Entry 1PZG (X-ray diffraction, 1.60 A resolution); this record covers chains A and C of the 4 polymer chains in the assembly.

[Chain A (and C)]
Protein: lactate dehydrogenase
Organism: Toxoplasma gondii
Notes: EC 1.1.1.27; chain C of this document is another copy of the same molecule, construct and numbering; everything in this record applies to it too
UniProt: P90613 (P90613_TOXGO); the construct has insertions or renumbered stretches relative to UniProt, so the offset changes along the chain: 12-33 = UniProt 1-22; 35-47 = UniProt 23-35; 49-72 = UniProt 36-59; 74-81 = UniProt 62-69; 11 more segments
Chain sequence (331 residues; each row starts with the number of its first residue; note: 17 numbers in that range are skipped by the numbering (no residue carries them; nothing is unmodelled there); a row labelled like 73A-73B holds insertion residues (73A, then the next letters in order)):
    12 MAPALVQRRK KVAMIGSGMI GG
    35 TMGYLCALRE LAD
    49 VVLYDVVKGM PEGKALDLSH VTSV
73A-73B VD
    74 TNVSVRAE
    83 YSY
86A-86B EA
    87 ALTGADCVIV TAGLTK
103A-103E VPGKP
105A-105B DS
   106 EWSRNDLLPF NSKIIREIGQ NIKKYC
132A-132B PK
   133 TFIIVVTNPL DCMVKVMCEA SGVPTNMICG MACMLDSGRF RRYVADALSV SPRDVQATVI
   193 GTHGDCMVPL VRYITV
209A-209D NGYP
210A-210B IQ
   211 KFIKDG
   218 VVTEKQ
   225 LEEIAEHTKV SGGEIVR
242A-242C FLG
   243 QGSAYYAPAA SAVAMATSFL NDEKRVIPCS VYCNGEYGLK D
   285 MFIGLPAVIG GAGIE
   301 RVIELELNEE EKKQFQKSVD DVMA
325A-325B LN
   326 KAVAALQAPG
Not modelled in the structure: 12-13, 335 (chain C: 12-14, 333-335)
Modified / non-standard residues: Cys150 (s,s-(2-hydroxyethyl)thiocysteine; CME)
Differences from the reference sequence: modified residue (150); cloning artifact (334-335)
Small-molecule neighbours: 3-acetylpyridine adenine dinucleotide (A3D): Gly27, Ser28, Gly29, Met30, Ile31, Gly32, Tyr52, Asp53, Val54, Val55, Met58, Tyr85, Thr97, Ala98, Gly99, Leu100, Thr101, Leu112, Asn116, Ile119, Val138, Thr139, Asn140, Leu142, Met163, Ala164, Leu167, His195, Ser245, Ala246, Pro250

[Chain A / chain C interface]
Contacting residue pairs (104; chain A residue first):
  Gly33(A) - Tyr248(C)
  Thr35(A) - Tyr38(C)
  Thr35(A) - Tyr248(C)  hydrogen bond (backbone-side chain)
  Tyr38(A) - Thr35(C)
  Tyr38(A) - Leu39(C)
  Tyr38(A) - Tyr248(C)  hydrogen bond (side chain-backbone)
  Tyr38(A) - Ala251(C)
  Tyr38(A) - Ala252(C)
  Leu39(A) - Tyr38(C)
  Leu39(A) - Leu42(C)  hydrophobic
  Leu42(A) - Leu39(C)  hydrophobic
  Leu42(A) - Arg43(C)
  Arg43(A) - Leu42(C)
  Arg43(A) - Val73A(C)
  Gly57(A) - Phe242A(C)
  Met58(A) - Phe242A(C)  hydrogen bond (backbone-backbone)
  Met58(A) - Leu242B(C)
  Glu60(A) - Phe242A(C)
  Gly61(A) - Ile239(C)
  Gly61(A) - Phe242A(C)
  Lys62(A) - Leu242B(C)
  Lys62(A) - Tyr247(C)
  Leu64(A) - Glu238(C)
  Leu64(A) - Ile239(C)  hydrophobic
  Leu64(A) - Phe242A(C)  hydrophobic
  Asp65(A) - Ile239(C)
  Asp65(A) - Ala246(C)
  Asp65(A) - Tyr247(C)  hydrogen bond (side chain-backbone)
  Asp65(A) - Tyr248(C)  hydrogen bond (side chain-backbone)
  Asp65(A) - Ala249(C)  hydrogen bond (side chain-backbone)
  Asp65(A) - Pro250(C)
  Leu66(A) - Tyr248(C)  hydrophobic
  Ser67(A) - Arg174(C)
  His68(A) - Arg171(C)  hydrogen bond
  His68(A) - Tyr175(C)  hydrogen bond
  His68(A) - Ile239(C)
  His68(A) - Ala249(C)
  Val69(A) - Tyr248(C)
  Val69(A) - Ala249(C)
  Thr70(A) - Arg174(C)  hydrogen bond
  Thr70(A) - Pro184(C)
  Ser71(A) - Gly170(C)  hydrogen bond (side chain-backbone)
  Ser71(A) - Arg173(C)  hydrogen bond (backbone-side chain)
  Ser71(A) - Arg174(C)  hydrogen bond (side chain-backbone)
  Ser71(A) - Pro184(C)
  Val72(A) - Met166(C)
  Val72(A) - Ala252(C)
  Val72(A) - Ser253(C)
  Val73A(A) - Arg43(C)
  Asp73B(A) - Arg173(C)  salt bridge
  Asp73B(A) - Arg185(C)
  Asp73B(A) - Arg267(C)  salt bridge
  Thr74(A) - Pro184(C)
  Asn75(A) - Arg174(C)  hydrogen bond
  Asn75(A) - Val182(C)
  Asn75(A) - Ser183(C)
  Asn75(A) - Pro184(C)
  Val76(A) - Arg174(C)
  Met166(A) - Val72(C)
  Gly170(A) - Ser71(C)  hydrogen bond (backbone-side chain)
  Arg171(A) - His68(C)  hydrogen bond
  Arg173(A) - Ser71(C)  hydrogen bond (side chain-backbone)
  Arg173(A) - Asp73B(C)  salt bridge
  Arg174(A) - Ser67(C)
  Arg174(A) - Thr70(C)  hydrogen bond
  Arg174(A) - Ser71(C)  hydrogen bond (backbone-side chain)
  Arg174(A) - Asn75(C)  hydrogen bond
  Arg174(A) - Val76(C)
  Tyr175(A) - His68(C)  hydrogen bond
  Val182(A) - Asn75(C)
  Ser183(A) - Asn75(C)
  Pro184(A) - Ser71(C)
  Pro184(A) - Thr74(C)
  Pro184(A) - Asn75(C)
  Arg185(A) - Asp73B(C)
  Glu238(A) - Leu64(C)
  Ile239(A) - Gly61(C)
  Ile239(A) - Asp65(C)
  Ile239(A) - His68(C)
  Phe242A(A) - Gly57(C)
  Phe242A(A) - Met58(C)  hydrogen bond (backbone-backbone)
  Phe242A(A) - Glu60(C)
  Phe242A(A) - Gly61(C)
  Phe242A(A) - Leu64(C)  hydrophobic
  Leu242B(A) - Met58(C)
  Leu242B(A) - Lys62(C)
  Ala246(A) - Asp65(C)
  Tyr247(A) - Lys62(C)
  Tyr247(A) - Asp65(C)  hydrogen bond (backbone-side chain)
  Tyr248(A) - Gly33(C)  hydrogen bond (side chain-backbone)
  Tyr248(A) - Thr35(C)  hydrogen bond (side chain-backbone)
  Tyr248(A) - Tyr38(C)  hydrogen bond (backbone-side chain)
  Tyr248(A) - Asp65(C)  hydrogen bond (backbone-side chain)
  Tyr248(A) - Leu66(C)  hydrophobic
  Tyr248(A) - Val69(C)
  Ala249(A) - Asp65(C)  hydrogen bond (backbone-side chain)
  Ala249(A) - His68(C)
  Ala249(A) - Val69(C)
  Pro250(A) - Asp65(C)
  Ala251(A) - Tyr38(C)
  Ala252(A) - Tyr38(C)
  Ala252(A) - Val72(C)
  Ser253(A) - Val72(C)
  Arg267(A) - Asp73B(C)  salt bridge
Other interface residues (no listed pair), chain A (50 interface residues in all): Met30, Ser235
Other interface residues (no listed pair), chain C (50 interface residues in all): Met30, Ser235

[Summary]
The chain A/chain C interface involves 50 residues from each chain, with 27 hydrogen bonds and 4 salt bridges.
Among the polar pairs are Asp73B(A)-Arg173(C), Asp73B(A)-Arg267(C) and Thr35(A)-Tyr248(C). Ligands of chain A:
3-acetylpyridine adenine dinucleotide.
Both chains are lactate dehydrogenase (Toxoplasma gondii). Entry 1PZG (T.gondii LDH1 complexed with APAD and
sulfate at 1.6 Angstroms) was determined by X-ray diffraction (same publication as 1PZE, 1PZF and 1PZH).
